PDB entry 5DTI | X-ray diffraction, 2.00 A resolution | chains A and B

== Chain A (and B) ==
Protein: Acetylcholinesterase
Organism: Mus musculus
Notes: EC 3.1.1.7; chain B of this document is another copy of the same molecule, construct and numbering; everything in this record applies to it too
UniProtKB: P21836 (ACES_MOUSE); residues 1-542 here correspond to UniProt positions 32-573 (UniProt number = residue number + 31)
Sequence (545 residues; row label = number of the first residue in the row; numbers below 1 keep their minus sign (Asp-2 is residue -2)):
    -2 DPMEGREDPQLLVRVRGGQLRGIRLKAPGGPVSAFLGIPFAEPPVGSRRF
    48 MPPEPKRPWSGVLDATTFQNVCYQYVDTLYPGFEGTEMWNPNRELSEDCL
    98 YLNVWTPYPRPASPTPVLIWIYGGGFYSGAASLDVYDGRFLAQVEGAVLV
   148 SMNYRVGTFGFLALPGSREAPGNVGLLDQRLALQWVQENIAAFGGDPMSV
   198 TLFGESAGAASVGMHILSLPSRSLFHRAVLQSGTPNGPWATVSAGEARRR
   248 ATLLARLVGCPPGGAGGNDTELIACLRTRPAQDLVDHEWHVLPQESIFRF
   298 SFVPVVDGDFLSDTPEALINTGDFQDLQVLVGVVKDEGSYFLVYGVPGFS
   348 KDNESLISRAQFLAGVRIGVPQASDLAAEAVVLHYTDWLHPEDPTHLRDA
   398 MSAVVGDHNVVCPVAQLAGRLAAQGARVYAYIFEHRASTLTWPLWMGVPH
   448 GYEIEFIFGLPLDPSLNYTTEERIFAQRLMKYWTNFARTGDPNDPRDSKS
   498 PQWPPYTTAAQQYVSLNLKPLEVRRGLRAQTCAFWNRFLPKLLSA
Unresolved in the structure: 259-264 (chain B: -2 to 3, 259-264, 495-496, 541-542)
Differences from the reference sequence: expression tag (-2 to 0)
Swiss-Prot annotation at these positions:
  - active site: Ser203 (Acyl-ester intermediate), Glu334 (Charge relay system), His447 (Charge relay system)
  - glycosylation (N-linked (GlcNAc...) asparagine): Asn265, Asn350, Asn464
Cystine bridges: Cys69-Cys96, Cys257-Cys272, Cys409-Cys529
Reported in the primary citation:
  - catalytic residues: His447 (citing earlier work)

== Interface between chain A and chain B ==
Residue-residue contacts (40; chain A residue first):
  Leu373(A) - Phe535(B)  hydrophobic
  Glu376(A) - Arg534(B)
  Glu376(A) - Phe535(B)
  Glu376(A) - Lys538(B)  salt bridge
  Ala377(A) - Phe535(B)  hydrophobic
  Leu380(A) - Ala530(B)
  Leu380(A) - Phe531(B)  hydrophobic
  Leu380(A) - Phe535(B)  hydrophobic
  His381(A) - Gln527(B)
  Thr383(A) - Gln527(B)  hydrogen bond (backbone-side chain)
  Asp384(A) - Gln527(B)
  Trp385(A) - Gln508(B)  hydrogen bond (backbone-side chain)
  Trp385(A) - Ala526(B)
  Trp385(A) - Gln527(B)  hydrogen bond (backbone-side chain)
  Trp385(A) - Ala530(B)
  Trp385(A) - Arg534(B)
  Leu386(A) - Ala506(B)
  Leu386(A) - Ala507(B)
  Leu386(A) - Gln508(B)
  Leu386(A) - Arg522(B)
  Leu386(A) - Gly523(B)
  His387(A) - Arg522(B)
  Gln508(A) - Trp385(B)  hydrogen bond (side chain-backbone)
  Gln508(A) - Leu386(B)
  Arg522(A) - Leu386(B)
  Arg522(A) - His387(B)
  Gly523(A) - Leu386(B)
  Ala526(A) - Trp385(B)
  Gln527(A) - His381(B)
  Gln527(A) - Thr383(B)  hydrogen bond (side chain-backbone)
  Gln527(A) - Asp384(B)
  Gln527(A) - Trp385(B)  hydrogen bond (side chain-backbone)
  Ala530(A) - Leu380(B)
  Ala530(A) - Trp385(B)
  Arg534(A) - Glu376(B)
  Arg534(A) - Trp385(B)
  Phe535(A) - Leu373(B)  hydrophobic
  Phe535(A) - Ala377(B)  hydrophobic
  Phe535(A) - Leu380(B)  hydrophobic
  Lys538(A) - Glu376(B)  salt bridge
Interface residues without a listed pair, chain A (23 interface residues in all): Ala506, Ala507, Phe531, Leu539
Interface residues without a listed pair, chain B (23 interface residues in all): Leu539

== Summary ==
Chain A and chain B each contribute 23 residues to their interface, with 6 hydrogen bonds and 2 salt bridges.
Polar pairs include Glu376(A)-Lys538(B), Thr383(A)-Gln527(B) and Trp385(A)-Gln508(B). From UniProt: 3
active-site residues on chain A. From the paper: the catalytic residue His447(A).
Chain A and chain B are both Acetylcholinesterase (Mus musculus); the structure, Crystal structure of mouse
acetylcholinesterase, was determined by X-ray diffraction together with 5HCU and 5DTJ from the same study.
